PDB entry 6TUT | electron microscopy, 3.25 A resolution | chains O and P of the 18 polymer chains in the assembly

[Chain O]
Protein: DNA-directed RNA polymerase III subunit RPC3
Organism: Saccharomyces cerevisiae S288C
Reference sequence: P32349 (RPC3_YEAST); numbering as in UniProt (aligned over 1-654)
Amino-acid sequence (654 residues; each row starts with the number of its first residue):
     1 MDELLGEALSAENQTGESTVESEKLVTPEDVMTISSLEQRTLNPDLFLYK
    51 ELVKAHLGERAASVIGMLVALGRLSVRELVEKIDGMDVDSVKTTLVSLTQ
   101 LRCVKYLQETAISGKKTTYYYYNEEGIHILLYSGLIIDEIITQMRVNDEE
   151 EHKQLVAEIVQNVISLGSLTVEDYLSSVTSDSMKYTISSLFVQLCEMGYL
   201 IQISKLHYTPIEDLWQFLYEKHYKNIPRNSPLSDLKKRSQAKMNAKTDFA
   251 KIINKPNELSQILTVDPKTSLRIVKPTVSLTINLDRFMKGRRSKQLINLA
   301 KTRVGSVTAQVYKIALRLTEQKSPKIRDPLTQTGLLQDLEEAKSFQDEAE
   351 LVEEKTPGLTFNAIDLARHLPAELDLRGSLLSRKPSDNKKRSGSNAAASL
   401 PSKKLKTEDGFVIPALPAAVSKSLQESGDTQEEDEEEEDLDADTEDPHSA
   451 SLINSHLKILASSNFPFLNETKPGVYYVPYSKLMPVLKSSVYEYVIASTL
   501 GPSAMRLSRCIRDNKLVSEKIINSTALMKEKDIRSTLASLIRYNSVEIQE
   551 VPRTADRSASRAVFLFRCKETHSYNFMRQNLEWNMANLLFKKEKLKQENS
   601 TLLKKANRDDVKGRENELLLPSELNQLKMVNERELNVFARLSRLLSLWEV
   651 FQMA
Unresolved in the structure: 1-33, 378-446, 654
Swiss-Prot annotation at these positions:
  - region: Leu581 to Leu602 (Leucine-zipper)
  - modified residue: Thr27 (Phosphothreonine), Ser392 (Phosphoserine), Ser394 (Phosphoserine)

[Chain P]
Protein: DNA-directed RNA polymerase III subunit RPC6
Organism: Saccharomyces cerevisiae S288C
Reference sequence: P32910 (RPC6_YEAST); residues 1-317 here = UniProt positions 1-317
Amino-acid sequence (317 residues; each row starts with the number of its first residue):
     1 MSGMIENGLQLSDNAKTLHSQMMSKGIGALFTQQELQKQMGIGSLTDLMS
    51 IVQELLDKNLIKLVKQNDELKFQGVLESEAQKKATMSAEEALVYSYIEAS
   101 GREGIWSKTIKARTNLHQHVVLKCLKSLESQRYVKSVKSVKFPTRKIYML
   151 YSLQPSVDITGGPWFTDGELDIEFINSLLTIVWRFISENTFPNGFKNFEN
   201 GPKKNVFYAPNVKNYSTTQEILEFITAAQVANVELTPSNIRSLCEVLVYD
   251 DKLEKVTHDCYRVTLESILQMNQGEGEPEAGNKALEDEEEFSIFNYFKMF
   301 PASKHDKEVVYFDEWTI
Unresolved in the structure: 1-88, 158-168, 198-204, 273-282, 313-317
Swiss-Prot annotation at these positions:
  - mutagenesis: Glu89 (E89A: Cold-sensitive. Abolishes interaction with BRF1/TDS4), Arg102 to Glu103 (Cold-sensitive. No effect on interaction with BRF1/TDS4), Lys135 to Lys138 (Temperature-sensitive; cold-sensitive. Abolishes interaction with BRF1/TDS4. Stabilizes Pol III open complex formation), Lys135 (K135A: Cold-sensitive. Abolishes interaction with BRF1/TDS4), Asp171 to Glu173 (Cold-sensitive. Abolishes interaction with BRF1/TDS4), Asp171 (D171H: Cold-sensitive. Abolishes interaction with BRF1/TDS4)

[How chain O and chain P interact]
Contacting residue pairs (68; chain O residue first):
  Arg40(O) - Val310(P)  hydrogen bond (side chain-backbone)
  Arg40(O) - Phe312(P)
  Pro44(O) - Tyr311(P)
  Asn298(O) - Glu289(P)
  Asn298(O) - Phe291(P)
  Leu299(O) - Phe291(P)  hydrophobic
  Lys301(O) - Leu265(P)
  Thr302(O) - Leu265(P)
  Thr302(O) - Glu266(P)  hydrogen bond (backbone-backbone)
  Thr302(O) - Phe291(P)
  Arg303(O) - Asp251(P)  salt bridge
  Arg303(O) - Glu254(P)  salt bridge
  Arg303(O) - Thr264(P)  hydrogen bond
  Arg303(O) - Leu265(P)
  Val304(O) - Leu265(P)
  Gly305(O) - Leu265(P)
  Arg377(O) - Phe207(P)
  Arg377(O) - Tyr208(P)
  Ser455(O) - Ala209(P)
  Lys458(O) - Pro210(P)
  Ile459(O) - Tyr208(P)
  Ser462(O) - Arg262(P)  hydrogen bond (backbone-side chain)
  Asn464(O) - Glu254(P)
  Asn464(O) - Lys255(P)  hydrogen bond (side chain-backbone)
  Val491(O) - Glu290(P)
  Tyr494(O) - Asp251(P)  hydrogen bond
  Tyr494(O) - Glu266(P)  hydrogen bond
  Tyr494(O) - Glu290(P)
  Tyr494(O) - Phe291(P)  hydrophobic
  Tyr494(O) - Ile293(P)
  Val495(O) - Glu290(P)  hydrogen bond (backbone-side chain)
  Ser498(O) - Ile293(P)
  Thr499(O) - Glu308(P)  hydrogen bond
  Met505(O) - Tyr249(P)
  Met505(O) - Asp250(P)
  Arg506(O) - Tyr249(P)
  Arg506(O) - Asp250(P)  salt bridge
  Arg509(O) - Val248(P)  hydrogen bond (side chain-backbone)
  Arg509(O) - Tyr249(P)
  Arg509(O) - Asp251(P)
  Cys510(O) - Tyr249(P)  hydrophobic
  Asp513(O) - Tyr249(P)  hydrogen bond
  Thr525(O) - Val246(P)
  Thr525(O) - Tyr249(P)
  Leu527(O) - Val246(P)  hydrophobic
  Met528(O) - Asp171(P)
  Lys529(O) - Glu173(P)
  Tyr543(O) - Val309(P)
  Met577(O) - Glu308(P)
  Gln579(O) - Tyr311(P)
  Asn580(O) - Glu308(P)  hydrogen bond (side chain-backbone)
  Asn580(O) - Tyr311(P)
  Trp583(O) - Val310(P)  hydrophobic
  Trp583(O) - Tyr311(P)  hydrophobic
  Asn584(O) - Lys307(P)  hydrogen bond (side chain-backbone)
  Leu588(O) - Lys304(P)
  Lys591(O) - Ser303(P)  hydrogen bond (side chain-backbone)
  Lys591(O) - Lys304(P)
  Lys591(O) - His305(P)  hydrogen bond (side chain-backbone)
  Lys592(O) - Lys304(P)
  Arg633(O) - Ser303(P)
  Arg633(O) - Lys304(P)
  Val637(O) - Lys304(P)
  Arg640(O) - Lys304(P)  hydrogen bond (side chain-backbone)
  Arg640(O) - His305(P)  hydrogen bond
  Arg643(O) - Glu288(P)
  Leu644(O) - Asp306(P)
  Leu647(O) - Glu290(P)
Other interface residues (no listed pair), chain O (57 interface residues in all): Leu42, Ser306, Ser463, Ser490, Ile496, Ala497, Leu500, Pro502, Asn514, Lys520, Ala526, Phe576, Ser646
Other interface residues (no listed pair), chain P (37 interface residues in all): Lys141, Ile175, Asn205, Val206, Leu243

[Overview]
Chain O and chain P form an interface of 57 and 37 residues respectively; the contacts include 17 hydrogen
bonds and 3 salt bridges. Polar pairs include Arg303(O)-Asp251(P), Arg303(O)-Glu254(P) and
Arg506(O)-Asp250(P). From UniProt: 10 mutagenesis sites on chain P.
Chain O is DNA-directed RNA polymerase III subunit RPC3 and chain P is DNA-directed RNA polymerase III subunit
RPC6, both from Saccharomyces cerevisiae S288C; the structure, Cryo-EM structure of the RNA Polymerase
III-Maf1 complex, was determined by electron microscopy.
